Entry 5MYK (X-ray diffraction, 1.60 A resolution); this record covers chains A and B of the 3 polymer chains in the assembly.

[Chain A]
Protein: Fab c#17 light chain
From: Mus musculus
Notes: antibody fragment or engineered binder
Amino-acid sequence (219 residues; numbered 1 to 219; the number before each row is that of its first residue):
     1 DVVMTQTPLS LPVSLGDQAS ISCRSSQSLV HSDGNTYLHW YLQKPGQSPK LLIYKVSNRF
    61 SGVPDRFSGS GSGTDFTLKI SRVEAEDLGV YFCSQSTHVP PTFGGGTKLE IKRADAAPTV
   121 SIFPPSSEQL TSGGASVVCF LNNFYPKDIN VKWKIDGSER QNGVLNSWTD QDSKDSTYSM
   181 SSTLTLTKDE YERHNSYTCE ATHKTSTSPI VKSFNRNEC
Disulfide bonds: Cys23-Cys93, Cys139-Cys199

[Chain B]
Protein: Fab c#17 heavy chain
From: Mus musculus
Notes: antibody fragment or engineered binder
Amino-acid sequence (231 residues; each row starts with the number of its first residue):
     1 EVKLVESGGG LVQPGGSRKL SCAASGFTFS DYGMAWVRQA PGKGPEWVAF ISNLAYSIYY
    61 ADTVTGRFTI SRENAKNTLY LEMSSLRSED TAMYYCARYD YDNILDYVMD YWGQGTSVTV
   121 SSAKTTPPSV YPLAPGCGDT TGSSVTLGCL VKGYFPESVT VTWNSGSLSS SVHTFPALLQ
   181 SGLYTMSSSV TVPSSTWPSQ TVTCSVAHPA SSTTVDKKLE PSGPISTINP C
Not modelled in the structure: 138-141, 223-231
Disulfide bonds: Cys22-Cys96, Cys149-Cys204

[How chain A and chain B interact]
Pairs across the interface (82):
  His31(A) - Leu105(B)
  Asp33(A) - Leu105(B)
  Tyr37(A) - Leu105(B)  hydrophobic
  Tyr37(A) - Tyr107(B)  hydrophobic
  His39(A) - Tyr107(B)  hydrogen bond (side chain-backbone)
  His39(A) - Val108(B)
  Tyr41(A) - Val108(B)
  Tyr41(A) - Met109(B)  hydrogen bond (side chain-backbone)
  Tyr41(A) - Trp112(B)
  Gln43(A) - Gln39(B)  hydrogen bond
  Gln43(A) - Tyr95(B)  hydrogen bond
  Gln47(A) - Tyr95(B)
  Gln47(A) - Gln114(B)
  Ser48(A) - Tyr95(B)
  Ser48(A) - Trp112(B)
  Ser48(A) - Gly113(B)  hydrogen bond (side chain-backbone)
  Ser48(A) - Gln114(B)  hydrogen bond
  Pro49(A) - Trp112(B)  hydrophobic
  Lys50(A) - Gln114(B)
  Leu51(A) - Val108(B)  hydrophobic
  Leu51(A) - Asp110(B)
  Lys55(A) - Asp102(B)  salt bridge
  Lys55(A) - Tyr107(B)
  Phe60(A) - Asp110(B)
  Phe60(A) - Tyr111(B)
  Phe92(A) - Gln39(B)
  Phe92(A) - Gly44(B)
  Phe92(A) - Pro45(B)
  Ser96(A) - Tyr107(B)  hydrogen bond (side chain-backbone)
  Pro100(A) - Trp47(B)  hydrophobic
  Pro101(A) - Trp47(B)  hydrophobic
  Pro101(A) - Tyr99(B)
  Phe103(A) - Pro45(B)
  Phe103(A) - Trp112(B)  hydrophobic
  Ser121(A) - Thr146(B)
  Phe123(A) - Leu133(B)
  Phe123(A) - Ala134(B)
  Phe123(A) - Pro135(B)
  Phe123(A) - Thr146(B)
  Pro124(A) - Ala134(B)
  Pro124(A) - Cys137(B)  hydrophobic
  Ser126(A) - Tyr131(B)
  Ser126(A) - Pro132(B)
  Glu128(A) - Tyr131(B)
  Glu128(A) - Pro132(B)
  Glu128(A) - Lys217(B)  salt bridge
  Gln129(A) - Tyr131(B)
  Gln129(A) - Lys152(B)
  Ser132(A) - Tyr131(B)  hydrogen bond
  Ser136(A) - Leu150(B)
  Ser136(A) - Lys152(B)
  Val138(A) - Leu133(B)  hydrophobic
  Phe140(A) - Leu133(B)  hydrophobic
  Phe140(A) - Gly148(B)
  Phe140(A) - Phe175(B)  hydrophobic
  Phe140(A) - Ser187(B)
  Phe140(A) - Ser188(B)
  Phe140(A) - Ser189(B)
  Asn142(A) - His173(B)
  Asn142(A) - Phe175(B)
  Asn142(A) - Ser189(B)  hydrogen bond
  Asn143(A) - His173(B)  hydrogen bond
  Leu165(A) - Leu178(B)  hydrophobic
  Leu165(A) - Leu179(B)
  Asn166(A) - Leu178(B)
  Ser167(A) - Phe175(B)
  Ser167(A) - Pro176(B)  hydrogen bond (side chain-backbone)
  Ser167(A) - Leu178(B)
  Trp168(A) - Pro176(B)
  Thr169(A) - Thr174(B)
  Thr169(A) - Phe175(B)
  Ser179(A) - His173(B)  hydrogen bond
  Ser179(A) - Phe175(B)
  Met180(A) - Phe175(B)
  Ser181(A) - Phe175(B)
  Ser181(A) - Ser187(B)  hydrogen bond
  Thr185(A) - Gln180(B)  hydrogen bond
  Phe214(A) - Cys137(B)
  Asn215(A) - Cys137(B)  hydrogen bond (backbone-side chain)
  Glu218(A) - Cys137(B)
  Cys219(A) - Cys137(B)  disulfide
  Cys219(A) - Ser222(B)  hydrogen bond (backbone-side chain)
Other interface residues (no listed pair), chain A (46 interface residues in all): Tyr54, Val99, Gly104
Other interface residues (no listed pair), chain B (43 interface residues in all): Val37, Lys43, Tyr59, Leu147, Thr185
Cross-chain cystine bridges: Cys219(A)-Cys137(B)

[Overview]
46 residues of chain A face 43 of chain B across their interface; the contacts include 1 disulfide bond, 16
hydrogen bonds and 2 salt bridges. Polar pairs include Lys55(A)-Asp102(B), Glu128(A)-Lys217(B) and
His39(A)-Tyr107(B).
Chain A is Fab c#17 light chain and chain B is Fab c#17 heavy chain, both from Mus musculus; the structure,
Structure of Pyroglutamate-Abeta-specific Fab c#17 in complex with murine Abeta-pE3-18PEGb, was determined by
X-ray diffraction, deposited together with 5MY4, 5MYO and 5MYX.
